PDB entry 3RH0 | X-ray diffraction, 1.72 A resolution | chain A

Chain A:
Molecule: Arsenate reductase
From: Corynebacterium glutamicum
Notes: EC 1.20.4.1
UniProtKB: Q8NTP3 (Q8NTP3_CORGL); residues 1-129 here = UniProt positions 1-129
Amino-acid sequence (148 residues; each row starts with the number of its first residue; numbers below 1 keep their minus sign (Gly-18 is residue -18)):
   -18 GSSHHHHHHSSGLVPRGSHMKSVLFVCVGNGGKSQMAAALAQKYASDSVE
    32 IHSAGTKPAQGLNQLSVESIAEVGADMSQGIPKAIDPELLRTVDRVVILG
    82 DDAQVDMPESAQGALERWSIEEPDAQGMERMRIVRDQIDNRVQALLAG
Unresolved in the structure: -18 to 0, 129
Construct notes: expression tag (-18 to 0)
Modified residues: Cys8 (cysteinesulfonic acid; OCS)
Reported in the primary citation:
  - catalytic residues: Cys8, Asn11, Lys14
  - post-translational modification sites: Cys8
  - contacts within the chain: Cys8-Asn11 (backbone contact), Asn11-Lys64 (hydrogen bond)

Overview:
The paper reports catalytic residues Cys8, Asn11 and Lys14; a modification site at Cys8.
Chain A is Arsenate reductase (Corynebacterium glutamicum); the structure, Corynebacterium glutamicum
mycothiol/mycoredoxin1-dependent arsenate reductase Cg_ArsC2, was determined by X-ray diffraction together
with 3T38 from the same study.
